Entry 4RJ8 (X-ray diffraction, 2.50 A resolution); this record covers chain A.

== Chain A ==
Protein: Epidermal growth factor receptor
From: Homo sapiens
Notes: EC 2.7.10.1; fragment: kinase domain
UniProt: P00533 (EGFR_HUMAN); numbering as in UniProt (aligned over 695-1022)
Chain sequence (331 residues; row label = number of the first residue in the row):
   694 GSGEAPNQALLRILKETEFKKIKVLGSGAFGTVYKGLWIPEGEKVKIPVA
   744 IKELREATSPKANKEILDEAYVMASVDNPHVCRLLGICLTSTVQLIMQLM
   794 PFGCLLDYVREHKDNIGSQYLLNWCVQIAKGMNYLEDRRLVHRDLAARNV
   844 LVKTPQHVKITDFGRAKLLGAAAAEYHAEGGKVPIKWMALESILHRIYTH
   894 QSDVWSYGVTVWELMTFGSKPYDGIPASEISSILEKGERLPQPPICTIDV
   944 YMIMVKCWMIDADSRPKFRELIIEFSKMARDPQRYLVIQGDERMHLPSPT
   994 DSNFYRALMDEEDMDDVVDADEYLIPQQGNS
Disordered / not traced: 694-696, 748-751, 862-875, 999-1004, 1019-1024
Sequence notes: expression tag (694, 1023-1024); engineered mutation M790 (Thr in P00533), R858 (Leu in P00533), A865 (Glu in P00533), A866 (Glu in P00533), A867 (Lys in P00533)
Residues lining bound ligands: 3QS (1-cyclopentyl-N-[2-(4-methoxypiperidin-1-yl)pyrimidin-4-yl]-1H-pyrrolo[3,2-c]pyridin-6-amine): L718, G719, F723, V726, A743, K745, E762, M766, C775, M790, Q791, L792, M793, G796, L844, T854, D855
Curated features (UniProtKB/Swiss-Prot):
  - active site: D837 (Proton acceptor)
  - binding site (ATP): L718 to V726, K745, D855
  - site: Y1016 (Important for interaction with PIK3C2B)
  - modified residue: S695 (Phosphoserine), K745 (N6-(2-hydroxyisobutyryl)lysine), Y869 (Phosphotyrosine), S991 (Phosphoserine), S995 (Phosphoserine), Y998 (Phosphotyrosine), Y1016 (Phosphotyrosine)
  - cross-link (Glycyl lysine isopeptide (Lys-Gly)): K716 (interchain with G-Cter in ubiquitin), K737 (interchain with G-Cter in ubiquitin), K754 (interchain with G-Cter in ubiquitin), K757 (interchain with G-Cter in ubiquitin), K929 (interchain with G-Cter in ubiquitin), K960 (interchain with G-Cter in ubiquitin), K970 (interchain with G-Cter in ubiquitin)
  - natural variant: E709 (E709A: Found in a lung cancer sample; E709G: Found in a lung cancer sample; E709K: Found in a lung cancer sample), G719 (G719A: Found in a lung cancer sample; G719C: Found in a lung cancer sample; G719D: Found in a lung cancer sample; G719S: Found in a lung cancer sample), G724 (G724S: Found in a lung cancer sample), E734 (E734K: Found in a lung cancer sample), E746 to S752 (sequence variant, change not given here; Found in a lung cancer sample), E746 to T751 (sequence variant, change not given here; Found in a lung cancer sample), E746 to A750 (deletion: Found in a lung cancer sample), E746 (deletion: Found in a lung cancer sample), L747 to T751 (deletion: Found in a lung cancer sample), L747 to E749 (deletion: Found in a lung cancer sample), L747 (L747F: Found in a lung cancer sample), R748 (R748P: Found in a lung cancer sample), 12 further natural variant entries in UniProt
  - mutagenesis: P699 (P699A: Reduced phosphorylation), N700 (N700A: Abolishes phosphorylation), L704 (L704A: Abolishes phosphorylation), R705 (R705A: Abolishes phosphorylation), I706 (I706A: Abolishes phosphorylation), K745 (K745A/M: Abolishes kinase activity), D974 (D974A: Strongly reduced phosphorylation), R977 (R977A: Reduced phosphorylation), E1005 to D1006 (Constitutively activated kinase), Y1016 (Y1016F: 50% decrease in interaction with PIK3C2B. 65% decrease in interaction with PIK3C2B; when associated with F-1197. Abolishes interaction with PIK3C2B; when associated with F-1197 and F-1092)
What the authors report for this chain:
  - binding site for 3QS: L718, G796

== In short ==
Ligands of chain A: compound 3QS. Curated annotation (UniProt) lists active-site residue D837, 11 ATP-binding
residues and 11 mutagenesis sites. From the paper: a binding site for 3QS at L718 and G796.
Chain A is Epidermal growth factor receptor (Homo sapiens); the structure, EGFR kinase (T790M/L858R) with
inhibitor compound 8, was determined by X-ray diffraction together with 4RJ3, 4RJ4, 4RJ5, 4RJ6 and 4RJ7 from
the same study.
